Entry 5TOR (X-ray diffraction, 1.35 A resolution); this record covers chains A and B.

[Chain A (and B)]
Name: Aspartate aminotransferase, cytoplasmic
Source organism: Sus scrofa
Notes: EC 2.6.1.1, 2.6.1.3; chain B of this document is another copy of the same molecule, construct and numbering; everything in this record applies to it too
Reference sequence: P00503 (AATC_PIG); residues 0-412 here correspond to UniProt positions 1-413 (UniProt number = residue number + 1)
Amino-acid sequence (414 residues; numbered -1 to 412; the number before each row is that of its first residue; numbers below 1 keep their minus sign (Gly-1 is residue -1)):
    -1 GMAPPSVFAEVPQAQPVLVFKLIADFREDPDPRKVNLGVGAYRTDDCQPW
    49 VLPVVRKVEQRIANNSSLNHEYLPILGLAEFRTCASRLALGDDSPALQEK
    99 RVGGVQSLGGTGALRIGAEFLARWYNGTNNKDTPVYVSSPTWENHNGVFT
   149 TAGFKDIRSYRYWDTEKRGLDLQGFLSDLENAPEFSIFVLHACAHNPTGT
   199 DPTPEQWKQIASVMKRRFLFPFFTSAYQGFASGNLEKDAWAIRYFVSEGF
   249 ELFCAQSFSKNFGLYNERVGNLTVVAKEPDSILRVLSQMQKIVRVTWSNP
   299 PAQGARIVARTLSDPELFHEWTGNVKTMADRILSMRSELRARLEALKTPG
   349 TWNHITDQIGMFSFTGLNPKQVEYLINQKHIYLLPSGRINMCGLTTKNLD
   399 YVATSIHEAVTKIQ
Modified positions: Lys258 ((2S)-2-amino-6-[[3-hydroxy-2-methyl-5-(phosphonooxymethyl)pyridin-4-yl]methylideneamino]hexanoic acid; LLP)
Differences from the reference sequence: expression tag (-1); conflict Asn63 (Asp64 in P00503), Gln288 (Glu289 in P00503), Gln376 (Glu377 in P00503); engineered mutation Thr222 (Asp223 in P00503)
UniProt features mapped onto this chain:
  - binding site (L-aspartate): Gly38, Trp140, Asn194, Arg386
  - modified residue: Lys258 (N6-(pyridoxal phosphate)lysine)
What the authors report for this chain:
  - conformationally variable residues (side-chain flip): Trp140
  - mutagenesis - H143F/H189L, D222T: decreased catalytic activity on l-Asp
  - mutagenesis - H143F/H189L (6-fold), D222T (4-fold): increased binding to l-Asp
  - mutagenesis - H143L, H143L/H189L: decreased catalytic activity

[Interface between chain A and chain B]
Residue-residue contacts (148; chain A residue first):
  Pro2(A) with Lys275(B)
  Ser4(A) with Glu249(B), hydrogen bond; Glu276(B); Ser279(B)
  Val5(A) with Tyr123(B), hydrophobic; Glu249(B), hydrogen bond (backbone-side chain)
  Phe6(A) with Phe118(B), hydrophobic; Glu249(B); Phe251(B), hydrophobic; Val273(B); Ala274(B), hydrophobic; Ser279(B); Arg282(B), hydrogen bond (backbone-side chain); Val283(B), hydrophobic
  Ala7(A) with Arg282(B)
  Val9(A) with Phe118(B), hydrophobic; Trp122(B), hydrophobic; Arg282(B), hydrogen bond (backbone-side chain); Gln286(B)
  Pro10(A) with Trp122(B); Arg282(B); Ser285(B); Gln286(B), hydrogen bond (backbone-side chain)
  Gln11(A) with Leu281(B); Arg282(B); Ser285(B)
  Ala12(A) with Ser285(B), hydrogen bond (backbone-side chain); Gln286(B); Lys289(B)
  Val15(A) with Arg292(B)
  Phe18(A) with Ile73(B), hydrophobic
  Ala39(A) with Glu69(B)
  Arg41(A) with Glu69(B), salt bridge
  Pro47(A) with Asn67(B); Glu69(B)
  Val49(A) with Asn67(B)
  Arg54(A) with Ser64(B), hydrogen bond (side chain-backbone)
  Glu57(A) with His68(B), salt bridge
  Gln58(A) with Ala61(B), hydrogen bond (side chain-backbone)
  Ala61(A) with Gln58(B), hydrogen bond (backbone-side chain); Ala61(B), hydrophobic
  Ser64(A) with Arg54(B), hydrogen bond (backbone-side chain)
  Asn67(A) with Pro47(B); Asn264(B)
  His68(A) with Glu57(B), salt bridge; Gly261(B); Leu262(B); Tyr263(B); Asn264(B), hydrogen bond; Glu265(B), salt bridge
  Glu69(A) with Ala39(B); Arg41(B), salt bridge; Pro47(B); Tyr263(B); Asn264(B), hydrogen bond (backbone-side chain)
  Tyr70(A) with Ser257(B); Lys258(B); Tyr263(B); Arg266(B)
  Leu106(A) with Leu106(B), hydrophobic; Trp295(B), hydrophobic
  Thr109(A) with Arg292(B); Ser296(B)
  Gly110(A) with Thr294(B)
  Arg113(A) with Arg113(B); Val293(B), hydrogen bond (side chain-backbone); Thr294(B), hydrogen bond
  Phe118(A) with Phe6(B), hydrophobic; Val9(B), hydrophobic
  Arg121(A) with Thr149(B)
  Trp122(A) with Pro10(B)
  Tyr123(A) with Val5(B), hydrophobic
  Trp140(A) with Arg292(B)
  Glu141(A) with Arg292(B), salt bridge
  Asn142(A) with Arg292(B), hydrogen bond (side chain-backbone); Val293(B)
  Gly145(A) with Val293(B)
  Val146(A) with Val293(B)
  Thr149(A) with Arg121(B); Val293(B)
  Glu249(A) with Ser4(B), hydrogen bond; Val5(B), hydrogen bond (side chain-backbone); Phe6(B)
  Phe251(A) with Phe6(B), hydrophobic
  Ser257(A) with Tyr70(B)
  Lys258(A) with Tyr70(B)
  Gly261(A) with His68(B)
  Leu262(A) with His68(B)
  Tyr263(A) with His68(B); Tyr70(B)
  Asn264(A) with Asn67(B), hydrogen bond (side chain-backbone); His68(B), hydrogen bond; Glu69(B), hydrogen bond (side chain-backbone); Pro298(B); Pro299(B); Ala300(B), hydrogen bond (backbone-backbone); Arg304(B)
  Glu265(A) with His68(B), salt bridge; Ala300(B); Gln301(B), hydrogen bond (side chain-backbone)
  Arg266(A) with Tyr70(B); Trp295(B), hydrogen bond (side chain-backbone); Ser296(B); Asn297(B), hydrogen bond (side chain-backbone); Pro298(B); Pro299(B)
  Val273(A) with Phe6(B)
  Ala274(A) with Phe6(B), hydrophobic
  Lys275(A) with Ala1(B); Pro2(B), hydrogen bond (side chain-backbone)
  Ser279(A) with Phe6(B)
  Leu281(A) with Gln11(B)
  Arg282(A) with Phe6(B), hydrogen bond (side chain-backbone); Ala7(B); Val9(B), hydrogen bond (side chain-backbone); Pro10(B); Gln11(B)
  Val283(A) with Phe6(B), hydrophobic
  Ser285(A) with Pro10(B); Gln11(B); Ala12(B), hydrogen bond (side chain-backbone)
  Gln286(A) with Val9(B); Pro10(B), hydrogen bond (side chain-backbone); Ala12(B)
  Lys289(A) with Ala12(B)
  Arg292(A) with Thr109(B); Asn142(B), hydrogen bond (backbone-side chain)
  Val293(A) with Arg113(B), hydrogen bond (backbone-side chain); Asn142(B); Gly145(B); Val146(B); Thr149(B)
  Thr294(A) with Gly110(B); Arg113(B), hydrogen bond; Thr294(B)
  Trp295(A) with Leu106(B), hydrophobic; Arg266(B), hydrogen bond (backbone-side chain); Thr294(B)
  Ser296(A) with Thr109(B); Arg266(B)
  Asn297(A) with Arg266(B), hydrogen bond (backbone-side chain)
  Pro298(A) with Asn264(B); Arg266(B)
  Pro299(A) with Asn264(B); Arg266(B)
  Ala300(A) with Asn264(B), hydrogen bond (backbone-backbone); Glu265(B)
  Gln301(A) with Glu265(B), hydrogen bond (backbone-side chain)
Interface residues without a listed pair, chain A (78 interface residues in all): Pro3, Val53, Asn62, Leu66, Leu71, Ile73, Phe216, Phe218, Val272, Arg304
Interface residues without a listed pair, chain B (76 interface residues in all): Pro3, Phe18, Val49, Val53, Leu66, Leu71, Phe183, Phe218, Val272

[In short]
The interface between chain A and chain B involves 78 residues on one side and 76 on the other, with 36
hydrogen bonds and 7 salt bridges. Polar contacts include Arg41(A)-Glu69(B), Glu57(A)-His68(B) and
His68(A)-Glu265(B). From the paper: H143F/H189L and D222T of chain A reduce catalytic activity on l-Asp;
conformational variability at Trp140(A); 4 substitutions were tested in all.
Both chains are Aspartate aminotransferase, cytoplasmic (Sus scrofa). Entry 5TOR (Crystal structure of AAT
D222T mutant) was determined by X-ray diffraction (same publication as 5TON, 5TOQ and 5TOT).
